Entry 3BOO (X-ray diffraction, 1.40 A resolution); this record covers chains A and B.

Chain A:
Molecule: Neurotoxin A
Organism: Clostridium botulinum
Notes: EC 3.4.24.69; fragment: light chain (residues 1-425)
UniProt: A2I2U2 (A2I2U2_CLOBO); residue numbers follow UniProt; this construct covers 1-425
Amino-acid sequence (425 residues; row label = number of the first residue in the row):
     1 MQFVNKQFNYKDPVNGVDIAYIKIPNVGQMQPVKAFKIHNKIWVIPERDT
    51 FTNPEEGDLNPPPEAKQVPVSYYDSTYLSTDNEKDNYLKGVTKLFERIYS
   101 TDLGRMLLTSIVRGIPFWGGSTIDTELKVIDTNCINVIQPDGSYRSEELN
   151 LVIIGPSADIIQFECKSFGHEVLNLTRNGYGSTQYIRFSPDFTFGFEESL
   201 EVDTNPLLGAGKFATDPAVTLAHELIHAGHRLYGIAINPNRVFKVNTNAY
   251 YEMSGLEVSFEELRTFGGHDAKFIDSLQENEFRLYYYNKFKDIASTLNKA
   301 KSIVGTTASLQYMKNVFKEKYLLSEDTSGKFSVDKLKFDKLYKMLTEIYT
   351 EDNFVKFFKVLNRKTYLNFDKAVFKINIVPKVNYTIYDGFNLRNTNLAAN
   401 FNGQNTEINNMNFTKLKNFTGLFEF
Unresolved in the structure: 62-67

Chain B:
Molecule: N-Ac-CRATKML inhibitory peptide
Amino-acid sequence (8 residues; each row starts with the number of its first residue; numbering starts at 0):
     0 XCRATKML
Modified positions: ACE (acetyl group) at position 0; Cys1 (s-hydroxycysteine; CSO)

How chain A and chain B interact:
Residue-residue contacts - 28 pairs, chain A then chain B:
  Val70(A) - Arg2(B)
  Val70(A) - Thr4(B)
  Ile161(A) - ACE_0(B)
  Ile161(A) - Arg2(B)  hydrogen bond (backbone-side chain)
  Gln162(A) - ACE_0(B)
  Phe163(A) - ACE_0(B)  hydrogen bond (backbone-backbone)
  Phe194(A) - ACE_0(B)
  Phe194(A) - Arg2(B)
  Thr220(A) - ACE_0(B)
  His223(A) - Cys1(B)
  Glu224(A) - Cys1(B)
  His227(A) - Cys1(B)
  Tyr251(A) - Ala3(B)
  Ser254(A) - Leu7(B)
  Leu256(A) - Ala3(B)
  Leu256(A) - Met6(B)  hydrophobic
  Leu256(A) - Leu7(B)  hydrophobic
  Val258(A) - Ala3(B)  hydrophobic
  Glu262(A) - Cys1(B)
  Glu262(A) - Lys5(B)
  Arg363(A) - Cys1(B)  hydrogen bond (side chain-backbone)
  Tyr366(A) - Cys1(B)
  Tyr366(A) - Arg2(B)  hydrogen bond (side chain-backbone)
  Tyr366(A) - Ala3(B)  hydrogen bond (side chain-backbone)
  Tyr366(A) - Lys5(B)  hydrogen bond
  Phe369(A) - Thr4(B)
  Asp370(A) - Arg2(B)  salt bridge
  Phe423(A) - Thr4(B)
Also at the interface, not in a pair above, chain A (21 interface residues in all): Glu257, Asn368

Summary:
The interface between chain A and chain B involves 21 residues on one side and 8 on the other; the contacts
include 6 hydrogen bonds and 1 salt bridge. Among the polar pairs are Asp370(A)-Arg2(B), Ile161(A)-Arg2(B) and
Arg363(A)-Cys1(B).
Chain A is Neurotoxin A (Clostridium botulinum) and chain B is N-Ac-CRATKML inhibitory peptide; the structure,
Structure of the C. botulinum neurotoxin serotype A with an inhibitory peptide bound, was determined by X-ray
diffraction together with 3BOK and 3BON from the same study.
